4CK5 - chains A and B of the 3 polymer chains in the assembly; structure by electron microscopy, 10.00 A resolution (very low resolution: no residue pairs are listed; an interface is given only as per-side residue counts).

== Chain A ==
Name: Tubulin alpha-1D chain
Source organism: Bos taurus
Reference sequence: Q2HJ86 (TBA1D_BOVIN); residues 1-452 here = UniProt positions 1-452
Chain sequence (452 residues; each row starts with the number of its first residue):
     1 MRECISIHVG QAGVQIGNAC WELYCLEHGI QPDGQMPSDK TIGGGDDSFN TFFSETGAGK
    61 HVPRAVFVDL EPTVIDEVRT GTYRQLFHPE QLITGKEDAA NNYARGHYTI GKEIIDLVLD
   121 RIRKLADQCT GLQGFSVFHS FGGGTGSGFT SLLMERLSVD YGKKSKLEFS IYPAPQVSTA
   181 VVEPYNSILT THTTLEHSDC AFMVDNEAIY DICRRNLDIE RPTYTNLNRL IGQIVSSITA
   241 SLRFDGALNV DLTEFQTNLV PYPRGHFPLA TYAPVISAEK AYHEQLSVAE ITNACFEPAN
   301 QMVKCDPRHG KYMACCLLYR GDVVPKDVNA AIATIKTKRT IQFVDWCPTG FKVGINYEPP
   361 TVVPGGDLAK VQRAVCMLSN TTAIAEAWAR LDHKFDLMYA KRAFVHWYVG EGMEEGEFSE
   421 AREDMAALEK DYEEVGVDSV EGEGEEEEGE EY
Unresolved in the structure: 1, 35-60, 440-452
Construct notes: conflict Ile7 (Val in Q2HJ86), Ile114 (Leu in Q2HJ86), Ser136 (Leu in Q2HJ86), Val137 (Ile in Q2HJ86), Glu358 (Asp in Q2HJ86), Val437 (Met in Q2HJ86)
UniProt features mapped onto this chain:
  - motif: Met1 to Cys4 (MREC motif)
  - active site: Glu254
  - binding site (GTP): Gln11, Glu71, Ser140, Gly144, Thr145, Thr179, Asn206, Asn228
  - binding site (Mg(2+)): Glu71
  - site: Tyr452 (Involved in polymerization)
  - modified residue: Lys40 (N6-acetyllysine), Tyr282 (3'-nitrotyrosine), Ser439 (Phosphoserine), Glu446 (5-glutamyl polyglutamate), Tyr452 (3'-nitrotyrosine)
Small-molecule neighbours: GTP (guanosine-5'-triphosphate): Gly10, Gln11, Ala12, Ala99, Ala100, Asn101, Gly143, Gly144, Thr145, Gly146, Pro173, Asn206, Tyr224

== Chain B ==
Name: Tubulin beta-2B chain
Source organism: Bos taurus
Reference sequence: Q6B856 (TBB2B_BOVIN); residue numbers follow UniProt; this construct covers 1-445
Chain sequence (445 residues; each row starts with the number of its first residue):
     1 MREIVHIQAG QCGNQIGAKF WEVISDEHGI DPTGSYHGDS DLQLERINVY YNEAAGNKYV
    61 PRAILVDLEP GTMDSVRSGP FGQIFRPDNF VFGQSGAGNN WAKGHYTEGA ELVDSVLDVV
   121 RKESESCDCL QGFQLTHSLG GGTGSGMGTL LISKIREEYP DRIMNTFSVV PSPKVSDTVV
   181 EPYNATLSVH QLVENTDETY CIDNEALYDI CFRTLKLTTP TYGDLNHLVS ATMSGVTTCL
   241 RFPGQLNADL RKLAVNMVPF PRLHFFMPGF APLTSRGSQQ YRALTVPELT QQMFDAKNMM
   301 AACDPRHGRY LTVAAVFRGR MSMKEVDEQM LNVQNKNSSY FVEWIPNNVK TAVCDIPPRG
   361 LKMSATFIGN STAIQELFKR ISEQFTAMFR RKAFLHWYTG EGMDEMEFTE AESNMNDLVS
   421 EYQQYQDATA DEQGEFEEEE GEDEA
Unresolved in the structure: 1, 428-445
Construct notes: conflict Ala55 (Thr in Q6B856), Val170 (Met in Q6B856), Ala296 (Ser in Q6B856), Val316 (Ile in Q6B856)
UniProt features mapped onto this chain:
  - motif: Met1 to Ile4 (MREI motif)
  - binding site (GTP): Gln11, Glu69, Ser138, Gly142, Thr143, Gly144, Asn204, Asn226
  - binding site (Mg(2+)): Glu69
  - modified residue: Ser40 (Phosphoserine), Lys58 (N6-acetyllysine), Ser172 (Phosphoserine), Thr285 (Phosphothreonine), Thr290 (Phosphothreonine), Arg318 (Omega-N-methylarginine), Glu438 (5-glutamyl polyglutamate)
  - cross-link (Glycyl lysine isopeptide (Lys-Gly)): Lys58 (interchain with G-Cter in ubiquitin), Lys324 (interchain with G-Cter in ubiquitin)
Small-molecule neighbours:
  - GDP (guanosine-5'-diphosphate): Gly10, Gln11, Cys12, Gln15, Gly141, Gly142, Thr143, Gly144
  - taxol (TA1): Val23, Asp224, Leu228, Ala231, Leu273, Thr274, Arg276, Pro358, Arg359, Gly360, Leu361

== Chain A / chain B interface ==
Chains A and B do not touch in the deposited assembly.

== Overview ==
Chain A and chain B make no direct contact in this assembly. Bound to chain A: GTP. Bound to chain B: GDP and
taxol. UniProt lists active-site residue Glu254(A), 8 GTP-binding residues and Mg2+-binding residue Glu71(A)
on chain A; 8 GTP-binding residues on chain B.
Here chain A is Tubulin alpha-1D chain and chain B is Tubulin beta-2B chain, both from Bos taurus. Entry 4CK5
(Pseudo-atomic model of microtubule-bound human kinesin-5 motor domain in the ADP state, based on
cryo-electron microscopy ...) was determined by electron microscopy together with 4CK6 and 4CK7 from the same
study.
